PDB entry 8XUV | electron microscopy, 3.60 A resolution | chains D and H of the 12 polymer chains in the assembly

# Chain D (and H)
Molecule: NRC2
From: Solanum lycopersicum
Notes: chain H of this document is another copy of the same molecule, construct and numbering; everything in this record applies to it too
Reference sequence: A0A3Q7IF17 (A0A3Q7IF17_SOLLC); residue numbers follow UniProt; this construct covers 1-885
Sequence (885 residues; numbered 1 to 885; the number before each row is that of its first residue):
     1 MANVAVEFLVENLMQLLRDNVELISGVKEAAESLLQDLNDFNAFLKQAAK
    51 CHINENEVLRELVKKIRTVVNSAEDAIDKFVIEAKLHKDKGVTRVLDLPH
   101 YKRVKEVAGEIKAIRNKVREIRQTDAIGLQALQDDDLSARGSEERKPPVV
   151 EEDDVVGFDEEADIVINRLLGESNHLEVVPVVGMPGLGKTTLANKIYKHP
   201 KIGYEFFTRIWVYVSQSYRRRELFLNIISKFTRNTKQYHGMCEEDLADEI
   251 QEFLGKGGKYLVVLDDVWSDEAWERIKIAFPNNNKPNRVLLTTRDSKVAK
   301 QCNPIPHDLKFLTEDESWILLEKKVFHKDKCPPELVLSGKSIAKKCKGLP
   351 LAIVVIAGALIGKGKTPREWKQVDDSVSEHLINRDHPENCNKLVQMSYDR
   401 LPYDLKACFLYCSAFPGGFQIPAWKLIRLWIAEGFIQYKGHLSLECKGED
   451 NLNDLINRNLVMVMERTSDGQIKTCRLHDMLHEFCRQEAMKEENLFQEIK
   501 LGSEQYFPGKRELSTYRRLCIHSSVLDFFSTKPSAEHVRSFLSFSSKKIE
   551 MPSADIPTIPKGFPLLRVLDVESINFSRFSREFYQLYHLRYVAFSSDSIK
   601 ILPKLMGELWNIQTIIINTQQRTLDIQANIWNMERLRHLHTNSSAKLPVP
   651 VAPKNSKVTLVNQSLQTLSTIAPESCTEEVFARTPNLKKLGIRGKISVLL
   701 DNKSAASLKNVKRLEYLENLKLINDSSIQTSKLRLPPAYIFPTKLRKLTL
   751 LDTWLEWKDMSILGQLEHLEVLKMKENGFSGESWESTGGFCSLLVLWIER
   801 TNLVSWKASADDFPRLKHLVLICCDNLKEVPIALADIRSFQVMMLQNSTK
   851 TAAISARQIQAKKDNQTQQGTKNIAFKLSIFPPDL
Ligand contacts:
  - ADP (adenosine-5'-diphosphate): Val155, Val156, Phe158, Gly186, Leu187, Gly188, Lys189, Thr190, Thr191, Leu312, Leu320, Pro350, Leu351, Val354, Asn459, Met462, His478
  - inositol hexakisphosphate (IHP): Arg466, Thr467, Ser468, Asp469, Lys473, Lys689, Asn719, Lys721, Lys747, Thr749, Lys773, Lys775, Trp797

# Chain D / chain H interface
Pairs across the interface (20; chain D residue first):
  Arg219(D) - Tyr506(H)
  Arg221(D) - Ser530(H)
  Gly240(D) - Lys532(H)
  Met241(D) - Lys532(H)
  Cys242(D) - Lys510(H)
  Cys242(D) - Thr531(H)
  Cys242(D) - Lys532(H)
  Arg275(D) - Tyr506(H)
  Ser503(D) - Ser503(H)  hydrogen bond
  Tyr506(D) - Tyr218(H)
  Tyr506(D) - Glu271(H)
  Tyr506(D) - Arg275(H)
  Lys510(D) - Asp245(H)  salt bridge
  Arg511(D) - Glu244(H)
  Thr531(D) - Cys242(H)
  Thr531(D) - Glu243(H)
  Lys532(D) - Arg221(H)
  Lys532(D) - Met241(H)
  Lys532(D) - Cys242(H)
  Glu550(D) - Pro552(H)
Interface residues without a listed pair, chain D (19 interface residues in all): His239, Glu243, Glu244, Ser530, Pro552, Ser553
Interface residues without a listed pair, chain H (21 interface residues in all): Gly240, Arg511, Glu550, Ser553, Ala554

# Summary
The interface between chain D and chain H involves 19 residues on one side and 21 on the other, with 1
hydrogen bond and 1 salt bridge. Polar pairs include Lys510(D)-Asp245(H) and Ser503(D)-Ser503(H). Bound to
chain D: inositol hexakisphosphate and ADP.
Both chains are NRC2 (Solanum lycopersicum). Entry 8XUV (Cryo-EM structure of tomato NRC2 filament) was
determined by electron microscopy, deposited together with 8XUO and 8XUQ.
